Entry 6PB4 (electron microscopy, 4.35 A resolution (low resolution: residue-level contacts below are approximate; hydrogen-bond / salt-bridge calls are withheld)); this record covers chains F and 2 of the 11 polymer chains in the assembly.

Chain F:
Protein: RNA polymerase sigma factor RpoD
Organism: Escherichia coli
UniProt: P00579 (RPOD_ECOLI); numbering as in UniProt (aligned over 1-613)
Amino-acid sequence (628 residues; each row starts with the number of its first residue; numbers below 1 keep their minus sign (Met-14 is residue -14)):
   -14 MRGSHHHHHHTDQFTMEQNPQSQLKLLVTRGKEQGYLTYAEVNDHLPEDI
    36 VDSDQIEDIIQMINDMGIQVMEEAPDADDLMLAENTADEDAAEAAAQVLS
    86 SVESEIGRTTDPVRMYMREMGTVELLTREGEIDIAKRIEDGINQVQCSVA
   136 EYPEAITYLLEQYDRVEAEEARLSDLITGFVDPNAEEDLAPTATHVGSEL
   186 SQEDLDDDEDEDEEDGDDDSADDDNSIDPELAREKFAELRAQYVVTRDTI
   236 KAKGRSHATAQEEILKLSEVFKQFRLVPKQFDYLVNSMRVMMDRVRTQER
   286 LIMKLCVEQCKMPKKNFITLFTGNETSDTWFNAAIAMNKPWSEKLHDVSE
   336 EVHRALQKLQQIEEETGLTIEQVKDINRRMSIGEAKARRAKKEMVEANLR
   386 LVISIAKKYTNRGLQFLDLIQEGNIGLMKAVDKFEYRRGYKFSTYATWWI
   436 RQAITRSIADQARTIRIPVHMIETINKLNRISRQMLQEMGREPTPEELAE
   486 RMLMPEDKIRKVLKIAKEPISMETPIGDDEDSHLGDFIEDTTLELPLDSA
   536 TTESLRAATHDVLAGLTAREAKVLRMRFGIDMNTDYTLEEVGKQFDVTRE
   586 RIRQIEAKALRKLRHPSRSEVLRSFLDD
Not modelled in the structure: -14 to 92, 172-209
Differences from the reference sequence: expression tag (-14 to 0)
Swiss-Prot annotation at these positions:
  - DNA-binding region: Leu573 to Ala592 (H-T-H motif)
  - region: Arg584 to Arg599 (Interaction with anti-sigma factors)
  - motif: Asp403 to Gln406 (Interaction with polymerase core subunit RpoC)
  - site: Arg562 (Interaction with anti-sigma factors)
  - mutagenesis: Ala553 (A553D: Disrupts the interaction with Escherichia phage lambda antitermination protein Q), Arg596 (R596D/E: 2-fold reduction in activation of class II Crp-dependent promoters)

Chain 2:
Molecule: Synthetic template strand DNA
Sequence (78 nucleotides; numbered 1 to 78; the number before each row is that of its first residue):
     1 CGCCGCGTCAGACTCGTAGGATTATAGCATAAAAAAGATGCGAAAAATGT
    51 GATCTAGATCACATTTTAGGCAAAAAAG

Interface between chain F and chain 2:
Contacting residue pairs (30; chain F residue first):
  Asn396(F) - DA24(2)
  Asn396(F) - DT25(2)
  Arg397(F) - DT23(2)
  Arg397(F) - DA24(2)
  Gly398(F) - DA24(2)
  Arg436(F) - DA26(2)
  Gln437(F) - DA26(2)
  Gln437(F) - DG27(2)
  Thr440(F) - DA26(2)
  Asn461(F) - DA26(2)
  Arg465(F) - DA26(2)
  Arg465(F) - DG27(2)
  Arg468(F) - DA24(2)
  Arg468(F) - DT25(2)
  Lys502(F) - DA21(2)
  Lys502(F) - DT22(2)
  Pro510(F) - DG20(2)
  Ile511(F) - DG19(2)
  Ile511(F) - DG20(2)
  Asp513(F) - DA18(2)
  Asp513(F) - DG19(2)
  Asp513(F) - DG20(2)
  Asp516(F) - DG16(2)
  Asp516(F) - DT17(2)
  Leu573(F) - DA45(2)
  Leu573(F) - DA46(2)
  Glu574(F) - DA44(2)
  Glu574(F) - DA45(2)
  Arg588(F) - DA46(2)
  Arg588(F) - DA47(2)
Interface residues without a listed pair, chain F (25 interface residues in all): Arg93, Trp433, Ile443, Asn464, Ile505, Gly512, Arg584, Glu585
Interface residues without a listed pair, chain 2 (17 interface residues in all): DG7

In short:
The interface between chain F and chain 2 involves 25 residues on one side and 17 on the other. UniProt lists
2 mutagenesis sites on chain F.
Here chain F is RNA polymerase sigma factor RpoD (Escherichia coli) and chain 2 is Synthetic template strand
DNA. Entry 6PB4 (The E. coli class-II CAP-dependent transcription activation complex with de novo RNA
transcript at the state ...) was determined by electron microscopy, deposited together with 6PB5 and 6PB6.
